PDB entry 8U6E | X-ray diffraction, 2.31 A resolution | chains A and B

Chain A:
Molecule: Reverse transcriptase/ribonuclease H
From: Human immunodeficiency virus 1
Notes: EC 2.7.7.49, 2.7.7.7, 3.1.26.13
Reference sequence: P03366 (POL_HV1B1); residues 1-555 here correspond to UniProt positions 600-1154 (UniProt number = residue number + 599)
Amino-acid sequence (557 residues; numbered -1 to 555; the number before each row is that of its first residue; numbers below 1 keep their minus sign (Met-1 is residue -1)):
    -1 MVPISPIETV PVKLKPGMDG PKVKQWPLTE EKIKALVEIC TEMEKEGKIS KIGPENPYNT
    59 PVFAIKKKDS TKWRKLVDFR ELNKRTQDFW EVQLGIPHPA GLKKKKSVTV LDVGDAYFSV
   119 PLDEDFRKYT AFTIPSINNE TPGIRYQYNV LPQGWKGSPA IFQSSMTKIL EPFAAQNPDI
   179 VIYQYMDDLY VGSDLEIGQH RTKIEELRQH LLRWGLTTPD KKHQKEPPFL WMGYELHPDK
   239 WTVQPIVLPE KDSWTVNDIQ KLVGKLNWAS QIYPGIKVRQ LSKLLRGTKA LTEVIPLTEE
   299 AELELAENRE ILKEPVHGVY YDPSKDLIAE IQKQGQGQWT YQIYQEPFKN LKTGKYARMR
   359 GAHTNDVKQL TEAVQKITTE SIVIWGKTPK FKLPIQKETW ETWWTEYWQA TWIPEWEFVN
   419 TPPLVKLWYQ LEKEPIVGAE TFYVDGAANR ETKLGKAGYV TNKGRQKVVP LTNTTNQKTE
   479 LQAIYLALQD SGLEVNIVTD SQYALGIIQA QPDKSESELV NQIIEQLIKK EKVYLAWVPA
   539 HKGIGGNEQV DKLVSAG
Not modelled in the structure: 65-66, 220-221, 248-250, 254-257, 284-287, 555
Construct notes: expression tag (-1 to 0); engineered mutation Ala172 (Lys771 in P03366), Ala173 (Lys772 in P03366), Ser280 (Cys879 in P03366)
Bound ions: Mg2+: Asp443, Asp498
Small-molecule neighbours: VTV (N-{2-[4-chloro-3-(3-chloro-5-cyanophenoxy)phenyl]ethyl}-N-methylprop-2-enamide): Pro95, Leu100, Lys101, Lys102, Lys103, Val106, Val179, Tyr181, Tyr183, Tyr188, Val189, Gly190, Pro225, Phe227, Leu228, Trp229, Leu234, His235, Pro236, Tyr318

Chain B:
Molecule: p51 RT
From: Human immunodeficiency virus 1
Reference sequence: P03366 (POL_HV1B1); residues 1-428 here correspond to UniProt positions 600-1027 (UniProt number = residue number + 599)
Amino-acid sequence (428 residues; numbered 1 to 428; the number before each row is that of its first residue):
     1 PISPIETVPV KLKPGMDGPK VKQWPLTEEK IKALVEICTE MEKEGKISKI GPENPYNTPV
    61 FAIKKKDSTK WRKLVDFREL NKRTQDFWEV QLGIPHPAGL KKKKSVTVLD VGDAYFSVPL
   121 DEDFRKYTAF TIPSINNETP GIRYQYNVLP QGWKGSPAIF QSSMTKILEP FKKQNPDIVI
   181 YQYMDDLYVG SDLEIGQHRT KIEELRQHLL RWGLTTPDKK HQKEPPFLWM GYELHPDKWT
   241 VQPIVLPEKD SWTVNDIQKL VGKLNWASQI YPGIKVRQLS KLLRGTKALT EVIPLTEEAE
   301 LELAENREIL KEPVHGVYYD PSKDLIAEIQ KQGQGQWTYQ IYQEPFKNLK TGKYARMRGA
   361 HTNDVKQLTE AVQKITTESI VIWGKTPKFK LPIQKETWET WWTEYWQATW IPEWEFVNTP
   421 PLVKLWYQ
Not modelled in the structure: 1-4, 91-93, 213-226, 358-359
Construct notes: engineered mutation Ser280 (Cys879 in P03366)

How chain A and chain B interact:
Pairs across the interface (119; chain A residue first):
  Val8(A) - Glu53(B)
  Pro9(A) - Glu53(B)
  Gln85(A) - Glu53(B)  hydrogen bond (side chain-backbone)
  Asp86(A) - Lys20(B)  salt bridge
  Asp86(A) - Glu53(B)
  Asp86(A) - Pro55(B)
  Phe87(A) - Pro52(B)
  Phe87(A) - Glu53(B)
  Trp88(A) - Lys22(B)
  Trp88(A) - Pro52(B)  hydrogen bond (backbone-backbone)
  Trp88(A) - Asn54(B)
  Trp88(A) - Pro55(B)
  Trp88(A) - Asn57(B)
  Trp88(A) - Thr131(B)
  Trp88(A) - Arg143(B)
  Gly93(A) - Asn137(B)  hydrogen bond (backbone-side chain)
  Ile94(A) - Asn137(B)
  Pro95(A) - Asn136(B)
  Pro95(A) - Asn137(B)
  His96(A) - Asn136(B)  hydrogen bond (backbone-side chain)
  Gly99(A) - Asn136(B)
  Gly99(A) - Glu138(B)
  Leu100(A) - Asn136(B)
  Leu100(A) - Glu138(B)
  Lys101(A) - Glu138(B)  salt bridge
  Ser162(A) - Pro52(B)
  Thr165(A) - Pro140(B)
  Tyr181(A) - Glu138(B)
  Gln182(A) - Glu138(B)
  Met357(A) - Gln394(B)
  Glu370(A) - Gln394(B)  hydrogen bond
  Gln373(A) - Thr397(B)
  Gln373(A) - Thr400(B)
  Gln373(A) - Trp401(B)  hydrogen bond
  Thr376(A) - Thr400(B)
  Thr376(A) - Trp401(B)
  Thr377(A) - Thr400(B)
  Ile380(A) - Pro25(B)  hydrophobic
  Ile380(A) - Leu26(B)
  Ile380(A) - Thr27(B)
  Val381(A) - Pro25(B)  hydrophobic
  Val381(A) - Ile135(B)
  Val381(A) - Asn136(B)  hydrogen bond (backbone-backbone)
  Ile382(A) - Ile135(B)
  Ile382(A) - Asn136(B)
  Trp383(A) - Ile135(B)
  Gly384(A) - Thr27(B)
  Gly384(A) - Glu28(B)  hydrogen bond (backbone-backbone)
  Gly384(A) - Ile135(B)
  Trp402(A) - Lys331(B)  hydrogen bond (backbone-side chain)
  Trp402(A) - His361(B)
  Trp402(A) - Thr362(B)
  Trp402(A) - Asp364(B)
  Tyr405(A) - Lys331(B)  hydrogen bond (backbone-side chain)
  Trp406(A) - Lys331(B)
  Trp406(A) - Pro392(B)  hydrophobic
  Trp406(A) - Val417(B)
  Trp406(A) - Asn418(B)
  Trp406(A) - Thr419(B)
  Trp406(A) - Pro420(B)
  Trp406(A) - Pro421(B)
  Trp406(A) - Lys424(B)
  Gln407(A) - Lys331(B)  hydrogen bond (backbone-side chain)
  Gln407(A) - Asp364(B)
  Gln407(A) - Pro392(B)
  Gln407(A) - Ile393(B)
  Gln407(A) - Gln394(B)  hydrogen bond
  Gln407(A) - Val417(B)  hydrogen bond (side chain-backbone)
  Gln407(A) - Asn418(B)
  Ala408(A) - Asp364(B)
  Ala408(A) - Pro392(B)  hydrogen bond (backbone-backbone)
  Ala408(A) - Ile393(B)
  Thr409(A) - Asp364(B)  hydrogen bond (backbone-side chain)
  Trp410(A) - Thr362(B)
  Trp410(A) - Asn363(B)
  Trp410(A) - Val365(B)  hydrophobic
  Trp410(A) - Trp401(B)
  Trp410(A) - Tyr405(B)
  Pro412(A) - Trp401(B)  hydrophobic
  Pro433(A) - Asn255(B)
  Pro433(A) - Leu289(B)  hydrophobic
  Pro433(A) - Thr290(B)
  Ile434(A) - Thr290(B)
  Val435(A) - Thr290(B)
  Thr439(A) - Ala288(B)
  Thr439(A) - Leu289(B)  hydrogen bond (side chain-backbone)
  Tyr441(A) - Val254(B)
  Tyr441(A) - Gln258(B)
  Tyr441(A) - Thr286(B)
  Tyr441(A) - Lys287(B)  hydrogen bond (side chain-backbone)
  Val458(A) - Thr286(B)
  Thr459(A) - Thr286(B)
  Asn460(A) - Thr286(B)
  Asn460(A) - Lys287(B)
  Asn460(A) - Ala288(B)
  Asn494(A) - Leu289(B)
  Val496(A) - Gln258(B)
  Val496(A) - Leu289(B)  hydrophobic
  Leu503(A) - Leu422(B)  hydrophobic
  Gly504(A) - Pro420(B)
  Tyr532(A) - Asn255(B)  hydrogen bond
  Tyr532(A) - Leu289(B)  hydrophobic
  Trp535(A) - Leu422(B)  hydrophobic
  Trp535(A) - Trp426(B)  hydrophobic
  Val536(A) - Gln258(B)
  Pro537(A) - Asn265(B)
  Lys540(A) - Asn265(B)
  Lys540(A) - Val276(B)
  Lys540(A) - Ser280(B)  hydrogen bond (backbone-side chain)
  Gly541(A) - Ser280(B)
  Gly541(A) - Arg284(B)
  Ile542(A) - Ser280(B)
  Ile542(A) - Leu283(B)  hydrophobic
  Gly543(A) - Leu283(B)  hydrogen bond (backbone-backbone)
  Gly543(A) - Arg284(B)
  Gly543(A) - Gly285(B)
  Gly544(A) - Gly285(B)  hydrogen bond (backbone-backbone)
  Gly544(A) - Thr286(B)
  Gln547(A) - Gly285(B)  hydrogen bond (side chain-backbone)
Other interface residues (no listed pair), chain A (67 interface residues in all): Val90, Ala158, Ile159, Glu169, Thr369, Thr386, Gln500, Gln507, Ala508, Ala534
Other interface residues (no listed pair), chain B (60 interface residues in all): Lys49, Tyr56, Val261, Gly262, Trp337, Leu368, Glu396

Overview:
67 residues of chain A and 60 residues of chain B are in contact, with 22 hydrogen bonds and 2 salt bridges.
Polar pairs include Asp86(A)-Lys20(B), Lys101(A)-Glu138(B) and Gln85(A)-Glu53(B). Chain A binds compound VTV.
The Mg2+ site is built by Asp443(A) and Asp498(A).
Chain A is Reverse transcriptase/ribonuclease H and chain B is p51 RT, both from Human immunodeficiency virus
1; the structure, Crystal Structure of HIV-1 Reverse Transcriptase in Complex with
N-(4-chloro-3-(3-chloro-5-cyanophenoxy)phenethyl)-N-methylacrylamide (JLJ738), a non-nucleoside inhibitor, was
determined by X-ray diffraction together with 8U69, 8U6A, 8U6B, 8U6C, 8U6D, 8U6F and 14 further entries from
the same study.
